Entry 6PYO (X-ray diffraction, 2.00 A resolution); this record covers chain A.

[Chain A]
Name: cDNA FLJ56608, highly similar to Homo sapiens chloride channel, calcium activated, family member 1 (CLCA1), mRNA
Organism: Homo sapiens
UniProtKB: B4DUZ6 (B4DUZ6_HUMAN); residues 302-476 here correspond to UniProt positions 65-239 (UniProt number = residue number - 237)
Chain sequence (187 residues; numbered 299 to 485; the number before each row is that of its first residue):
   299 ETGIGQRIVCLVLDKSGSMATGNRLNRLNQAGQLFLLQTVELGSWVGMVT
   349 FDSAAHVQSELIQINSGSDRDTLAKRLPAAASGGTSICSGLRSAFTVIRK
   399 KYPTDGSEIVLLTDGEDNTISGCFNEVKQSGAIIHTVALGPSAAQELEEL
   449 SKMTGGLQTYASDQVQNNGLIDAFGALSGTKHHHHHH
Unresolved in the structure: 460-485
Differences from the reference sequence: expression tag (299-301, 477-485)
Disulfides: Cys386-Cys421
Bound ions: Ca2+ site 1: Glu299 (shared with 3 residues of chain B); Ca2+ site 2: Ser314, Ser316, Thr383 (shared with 1 residue of chain B)
From the paper describing this entry:
  - Ca2+ coordination: Glu299, Ser314, Ser316, Thr383
  - Ca2+ coordination through a water molecule: Asp312, Asp412
  - interface residues: Glu299
  - mutagenesis - C308S: unchanged localization
  - mutagenesis - C386S, C386S/C421S, C421S: abolished localization
  - disease-associated variants - S357N: unchanged signaling in response to TMEM16A (citing earlier work)
  - disease-associated variants - S357N: decreased expression (proposed by the authors, not directly observed)

[Summary]
Ser314, Ser316 and Thr383 coordinate Ca2+ site 2. The paper reports that C386S, C386S/C421S and C421S abolish
localization; the interface residue Glu299; 5 substitutions were tested in all.
Chain A is cDNA FLJ56608, highly similar to Homo sapiens chloride channel, calcium activated, family member 1
(CLCA1), mRNA (Homo sapiens); the structure, Calcium Activated Chloride Channel Regulator 1 (CLCA1) VWA
Domain, was determined by X-ray diffraction (same publication as 6PYX).
